Entry 7O20 (X-ray diffraction, 1.80 A resolution); this record covers chain A.

Chain A:
Name: Furin
From: Homo sapiens
Notes: EC 3.4.21.75
Reference sequence: P09958 (FURIN_HUMAN); residues 108-574 here = UniProt positions 108-574
Chain sequence (480 residues; each row starts with the number of its first residue):
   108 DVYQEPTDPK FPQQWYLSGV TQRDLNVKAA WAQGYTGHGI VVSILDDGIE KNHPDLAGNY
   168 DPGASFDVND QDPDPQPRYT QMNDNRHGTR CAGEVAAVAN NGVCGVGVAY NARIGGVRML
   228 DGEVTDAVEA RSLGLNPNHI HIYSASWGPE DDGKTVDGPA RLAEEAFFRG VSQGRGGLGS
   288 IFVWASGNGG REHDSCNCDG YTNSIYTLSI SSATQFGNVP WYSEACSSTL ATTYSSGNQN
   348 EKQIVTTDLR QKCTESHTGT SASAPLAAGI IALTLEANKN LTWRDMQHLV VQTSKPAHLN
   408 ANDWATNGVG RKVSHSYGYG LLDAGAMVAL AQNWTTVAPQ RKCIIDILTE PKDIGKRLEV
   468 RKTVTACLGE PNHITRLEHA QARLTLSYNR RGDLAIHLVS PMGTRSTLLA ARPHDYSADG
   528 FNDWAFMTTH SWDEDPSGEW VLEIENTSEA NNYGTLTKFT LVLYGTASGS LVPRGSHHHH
Unresolved in the structure: 108-109, 576-587
Differences from the reference sequence: expression tag (575-587)
Cystine bridges: Cys211-Cys360, Cys303-Cys333, Cys450-Cys474
Glycans and other covalent adducts: N-acetylglucosamine (NAG) linked to Asn387
Ion coordination: Ca2+ site 1: Asp115, Asp162, Val205, Asn208, Val210, Gly212; Ca2+ site 2: Asp174, Asp179, Asp181; Ca2+ site 3: Asp258, Asp301, Glu331; Na+ site 1: Thr309, Ser311, Thr314, Ser316; Na+ site 2 near Thr413 (its only coordinating residue here)
Ligand contacts:
  - 7377553 (UYT; [azanyl-[(2E)-2-(1-phenylethylidene)hydrazinyl]methylidene]azanium), molecule 1: Leu227, Ser253, Trp254, Gly255, Pro256, Glu257, Asp258, Asp306
  - 7377553 (UYT), molecule 2: Val231, Glu236, Trp254, Gly255, Pro256, Glu257, Asp264, Gly265, Tyr308
  - 7377553 (UYT), molecule 3: Pro266, Ala267, Arg268, Glu271, Glu272
Curated features (UniProtKB/Swiss-Prot):
  - motif: Arg498 to Asp500 (Cell attachment site)
  - active site (Charge relay system): Asp153, His194, Ser368
  - binding site (Ca(2+)): Asp115, Asp162, Asp174, Asp179, Asp181, Val205, Asn208, Val210, Gly212, Asp258, Asp301, Glu331
  - binding site (substrate): Asp154, Asp191, Asn192, Glu236, Ser253 to Asp258, Asp264, Ala292 to Asn295, Asp306, Tyr308, Ser368
  - glycosylation (N-linked (GlcNAc...) asparagine): Asn387, Asn440, Asn553
  - natural variant: Trp547 (W547R: In cell line LoVo)
  - mutagenesis: Asp153 (D153N: Loss of catalytic activity and propeptide first cleavage. Abnormal accumulation in the early secretory pathway)
Reported in the primary citation:
  - binding site for 7377553: Leu227, Val231, Glu236, Trp254, Gly255, Asp264, Tyr308
  - Na+ coordination: Ser316
  - catalytic residues: Asp153, Asn295, Ser368 (citing earlier work)

Overview:
Chain A binds 3 copies of 7377553. Covalently linked N-acetylglucosamine: at Asn387. Curated annotation
(UniProt) lists 3 active-site residues, 12 Ca2+-binding residues, 18 substrate-binding residues and one
mutagenesis site. From the paper: catalytic residues Asp153, Asn295 and Ser368; a binding site for 7377553 at
Leu227, Val231 and Glu236 among others.
Chain A is Furin (Homo sapiens); the structure, X-ray structure of furin in complex with the
guanylhydrazone-based inhibitor 3 (mi300), was determined by X-ray diffraction (same publication as 7O1U,
7O1W, 7O1Y and 7O22).
